3FPC - chains A and B of the 4 polymer chains in the assembly; structure by X-ray diffraction, 1.40 A resolution.

# Chain A (and B)
Name: NADP-dependent alcohol dehydrogenase
From: Thermoanaerobacter brockii
Notes: EC 1.1.1.2; chain B of this document is another copy of the same molecule, construct and numbering; everything in this record applies to it too
UniProt: chimeric construct of P14941, P35630: residues 1-152 from P14941 (ADH_THEBR) positions 1-152 (same numbers); residues 153-294 from P35630 positions 153-294 (same numbers); residues 295-352 from P14941 (ADH_THEBR) positions 295-352 (same numbers)
Amino-acid sequence (352 residues; row label = number of the first residue in the row):
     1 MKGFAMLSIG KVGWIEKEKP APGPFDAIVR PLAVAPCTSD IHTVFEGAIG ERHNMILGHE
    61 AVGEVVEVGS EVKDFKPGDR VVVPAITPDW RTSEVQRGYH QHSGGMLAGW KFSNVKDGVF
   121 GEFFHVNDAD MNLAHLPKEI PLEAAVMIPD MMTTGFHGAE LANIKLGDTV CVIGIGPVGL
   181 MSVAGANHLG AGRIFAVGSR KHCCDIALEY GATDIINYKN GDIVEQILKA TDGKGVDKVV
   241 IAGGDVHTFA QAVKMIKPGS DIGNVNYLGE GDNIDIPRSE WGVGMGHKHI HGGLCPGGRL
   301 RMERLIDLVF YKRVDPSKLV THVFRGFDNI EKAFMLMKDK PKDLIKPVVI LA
Ion coordination: Zn2+: Cys37, His59, Asp150 (together with cacodylate ion)
Residues lining bound ligands: oxygen molecule (OXY): Asn163, Lys165, Lys238, Gly259, Asp261
UniProt features mapped onto this chain:
  - binding site (Zn(2+)): Cys37, His59, Asp150
  - binding site (NADP(+)): Lys340

# Chain A / chain B interface
Residue-residue contacts (26):
  Phe25(A) with Phe25(B), hydrophobic; Arg91(B)
  Trp90(A) with Gln96(B); Met131(B)
  Arg91(A) with Phe25(B); Arg91(B); Asp128(B), salt bridge; Met131(B)
  Thr92(A) with Met131(B)
  Gln96(A) with Trp90(B); Met131(B), hydrogen bond (side chain-backbone); Gly298(B); Arg299(B); Leu300(B), hydrogen bond (side chain-backbone)
  Arg97(A) with Leu300(B); Arg304(B)
  Asp128(A) with Arg91(B), salt bridge
  Met131(A) with Trp90(B); Arg91(B); Thr92(B); Gln96(B), hydrogen bond (backbone-side chain)
  Gly298(A) with Gln96(B)
  Arg299(A) with Gln96(B)
  Leu300(A) with Ser93(B); Gln96(B), hydrogen bond (backbone-side chain); Arg97(B)
Other interface residues (no listed pair), chain A (15 interface residues in all): Ser93, Val95, Asp130, Arg304
Other interface residues (no listed pair), chain B (15 interface residues in all): Val95, Asp130

# Overview
The chain A/chain B interface involves 15 residues from each chain, with 4 hydrogen bonds and 2 salt bridges.
Polar contacts include Arg91(A)-Asp128(B), Gln96(A)-Met131(B) and Gln96(A)-Leu300(B). Bound to chain A: oxygen
molecule. From UniProt: 3 Zn2+-binding residues and NADP+-binding residue Lys340(A) on chain A.
Chain A and chain B are both NADP-dependent alcohol dehydrogenase (Thermoanaerobacter brockii); the structure,
Chimera of alcohol dehydrogenase by exchange of the cofactor binding domain res 153-294 of T. brockii ..., was
determined by X-ray diffraction, deposited together with 3FTN, 3FPL and 3FSR.
